1KDB - chain A; structure by X-ray diffraction, 1.90 A resolution.

== Chain A ==
Name: Staphylococcal nuclease
From: Staphylococcus aureus
Notes: EC 3.1.31.1
UniProt: P00644 (NUC_STAAU); residues 1-149 here correspond to UniProt positions 83-231 (UniProt number = residue number + 82)
Amino-acid sequence (149 residues; each row starts with the number of its first residue):
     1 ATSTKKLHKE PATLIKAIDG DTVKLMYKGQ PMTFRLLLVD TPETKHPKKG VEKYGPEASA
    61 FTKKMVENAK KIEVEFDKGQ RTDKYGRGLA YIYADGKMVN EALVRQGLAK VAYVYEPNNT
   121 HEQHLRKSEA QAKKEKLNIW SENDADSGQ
Not modelled in the structure: 1-5, 143-149
Differences from the reference sequence: conflict Glu116 (Lys198 in P00644), Asn143 (Asp225 in P00644), Asp144 (Asn226 in P00644)
Curated features (UniProtKB/Swiss-Prot):
  - active site: Arg35, Glu43, Arg87
  - binding site (Ca(2+)): Asp21, Asp40, Thr41

== Summary ==
From UniProt: 3 active-site residues and 3 Ca2+-binding residues.
Chain A is Staphylococcal nuclease (Staphylococcus aureus); the structure, Stabilization of a strained protein
loop conformation through protein engineering, was determined by X-ray diffraction (same publication as 1KDA
and 1KDC).
